1NQP - chains A and B of the 4 polymer chains in the assembly; structure by X-ray diffraction, 1.73 A resolution.

Chain A:
Protein: Hemoglobin alpha chain
From: Homo sapiens
Reference sequence: P69905 (HBA_HUMAN); numbering as in UniProt (aligned over 1-141)
Amino-acid sequence (141 residues; each row starts with the number of its first residue):
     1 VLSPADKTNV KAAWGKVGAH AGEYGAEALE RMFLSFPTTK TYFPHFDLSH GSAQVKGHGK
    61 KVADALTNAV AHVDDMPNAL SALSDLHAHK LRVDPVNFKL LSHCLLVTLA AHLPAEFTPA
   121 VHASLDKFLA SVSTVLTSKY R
Swiss-Prot annotation at these positions:
  - site: K61 (Not glycated)
  - natural variant: D6 (A6D: In J-Toronto; this construct carries the variant), A13 (A13D: In J-Paris 1/J-Aljezur), E27 (A27E: In Shenyang; this construct carries the variant), K61 (K61N: In Zambia; deletion: In Clinic), D64 (A64D: In Pontoise; this construct carries the variant), D75 (D75A: In Lille; D75G: In Chapel Hill; D75N: In G-Pest), A111 (A111D: In Petah Tikva)
Bound ions: heme Fe: H87 (together with cyanide ion)
Small-molecule neighbours:
  - cyanide ion (CYN): L29, F43, H58, V62, H87, L101
  - heme (HEM): M32, T39, Y42, F43, H45, F46, H58, K61, V62, A65, L66, L83, L86, H87, L91, V93, N97, F98, L101, L105, V132, L136

Chain B:
Protein: Hemoglobin beta chain
From: Homo sapiens
Reference sequence: P68871 (HBB_HUMAN); numbering as in UniProt (aligned over 1-146)
Amino-acid sequence (146 residues; numbered 1 to 146; the number before each row is that of its first residue):
     1 VHLTPEEKSA VTALWGKVNV DEVGGKALGR LLVVYPWTQR FFESFGDLST PDAVMGNPKV
    61 KAHGKKVLGA FSDGLAHLDN LKGTFATLSE LHCDKLHVDP ENFRLLGNVL VCVLAHHFGK
   121 EFTPPVQAAY QKVVAGVANA LAHKYH
Construct notes: variant K26 (Glu in P68871)
Swiss-Prot annotation at these positions:
  - natural variant: L3 (H3L: In Graz; this construct carries the variant), E7 (E7A: In G-Makassar; E7K: In Hb C; E7Q: In Machida; E7V: In SKCA), K8 (E8K: In G-Siriraj; this construct carries the variant), V11 (A11V: In Iraq-Halabja; this construct carries the variant), G16 (W16G: In Randwick; this construct carries the variant), V23 (E23V: In D-Granada; this construct carries the variant), G24 (V24G: In Miyashiro; this construct carries the variant), G25 (G25D: In Moscva; G25R: In Riverdale-Bronx; G25V: In Savannah), L32 (L32P: In Yokohama), V33 (L33V: In Muscat; this construct carries the variant), R40 (Q40R: In Tianshui; this construct carries the variant), F42 (F42Y: In Mequon; deletion: In Bruxelles), 11 further natural variant entries in UniProt
Bound ions: heme Fe: H92 (together with cyanide ion)
Small-molecule neighbours:
  - cyanide ion (CYN): L28, F42, H63, V67, H92
  - heme (HEM): L31, T38, F41, F42, F45, H63, K66, V67, A70, F71, F85, L88, L91, H92, L96, V98, N102, F103, L106, V137, L141

How chain A and chain B interact:
Pairs across the interface (37; chain A residue first):
  R31(A) with F122(B), hydrogen bond (side chain-backbone); T123(B); P124(B); Q127(B), hydrogen bond
  L34(A) with P124(B), hydrophobic; P125(B); A128(B)
  S35(A) with Q127(B); A128(B), hydrogen bond (side chain-backbone); Q131(B)
  F36(A) with Q131(B)
  K99(A) with R104(B)
  H103(A) with N108(B); Q127(B); Q131(B), hydrogen bond
  C104(A) with Q127(B)
  V107(A) with V111(B), hydrophobic; A115(B); Q127(B)
  A110(A) with C112(B); A115(B); H116(B)
  A111(A) with A115(B); G119(B)
  P114(A) with H116(B), hydrogen bond (backbone-side chain)
  F117(A) with R30(B), hydrogen bond (backbone-side chain); H116(B)
  T118(A) with R30(B)
  P119(A) with R30(B); V33(B); M55(B), hydrophobic
  H122(A) with R30(B), hydrogen bond; V34(B)
  A123(A) with V33(B); V34(B), hydrophobic
  D126(A) with V34(B); Y35(B)
Other interface residues (no listed pair), chain A (20 interface residues in all): E30, L106, A120
Other interface residues (no listed pair), chain B (21 interface residues in all): P51, K120

In short:
The interface between chain A and chain B involves 20 residues on one side and 21 on the other, with 7
hydrogen bonds. Polar contacts include R31(A)-F122(B), R31(A)-Q127(B) and S35(A)-A128(B). Bound to chain A:
cyanide ion and heme.
Chain A is Hemoglobin alpha chain and chain B is Hemoglobin beta chain, both from Homo sapiens; the structure,
Crystal structure of Human hemoglobin E at 1.73 A resolution, was determined by X-ray diffraction.
